PDB entry 4XLS | X-ray diffraction, 4.01 A resolution (low resolution: residue-level contacts below are approximate; hydrogen-bond / salt-bridge calls are withheld) | chains D and E of the 9 polymer chains in the assembly

== Chain D ==
Molecule: DNA-directed RNA polymerase subunit beta'
Source organism: Thermus aquaticus
Notes: EC 2.7.7.6
UniProt: Q9KWU6 (RPOC_THEAQ); residues 1-1524 here = UniProt positions 1-1524
Amino-acid sequence (1524 residues; row label = number of the first residue in the row):
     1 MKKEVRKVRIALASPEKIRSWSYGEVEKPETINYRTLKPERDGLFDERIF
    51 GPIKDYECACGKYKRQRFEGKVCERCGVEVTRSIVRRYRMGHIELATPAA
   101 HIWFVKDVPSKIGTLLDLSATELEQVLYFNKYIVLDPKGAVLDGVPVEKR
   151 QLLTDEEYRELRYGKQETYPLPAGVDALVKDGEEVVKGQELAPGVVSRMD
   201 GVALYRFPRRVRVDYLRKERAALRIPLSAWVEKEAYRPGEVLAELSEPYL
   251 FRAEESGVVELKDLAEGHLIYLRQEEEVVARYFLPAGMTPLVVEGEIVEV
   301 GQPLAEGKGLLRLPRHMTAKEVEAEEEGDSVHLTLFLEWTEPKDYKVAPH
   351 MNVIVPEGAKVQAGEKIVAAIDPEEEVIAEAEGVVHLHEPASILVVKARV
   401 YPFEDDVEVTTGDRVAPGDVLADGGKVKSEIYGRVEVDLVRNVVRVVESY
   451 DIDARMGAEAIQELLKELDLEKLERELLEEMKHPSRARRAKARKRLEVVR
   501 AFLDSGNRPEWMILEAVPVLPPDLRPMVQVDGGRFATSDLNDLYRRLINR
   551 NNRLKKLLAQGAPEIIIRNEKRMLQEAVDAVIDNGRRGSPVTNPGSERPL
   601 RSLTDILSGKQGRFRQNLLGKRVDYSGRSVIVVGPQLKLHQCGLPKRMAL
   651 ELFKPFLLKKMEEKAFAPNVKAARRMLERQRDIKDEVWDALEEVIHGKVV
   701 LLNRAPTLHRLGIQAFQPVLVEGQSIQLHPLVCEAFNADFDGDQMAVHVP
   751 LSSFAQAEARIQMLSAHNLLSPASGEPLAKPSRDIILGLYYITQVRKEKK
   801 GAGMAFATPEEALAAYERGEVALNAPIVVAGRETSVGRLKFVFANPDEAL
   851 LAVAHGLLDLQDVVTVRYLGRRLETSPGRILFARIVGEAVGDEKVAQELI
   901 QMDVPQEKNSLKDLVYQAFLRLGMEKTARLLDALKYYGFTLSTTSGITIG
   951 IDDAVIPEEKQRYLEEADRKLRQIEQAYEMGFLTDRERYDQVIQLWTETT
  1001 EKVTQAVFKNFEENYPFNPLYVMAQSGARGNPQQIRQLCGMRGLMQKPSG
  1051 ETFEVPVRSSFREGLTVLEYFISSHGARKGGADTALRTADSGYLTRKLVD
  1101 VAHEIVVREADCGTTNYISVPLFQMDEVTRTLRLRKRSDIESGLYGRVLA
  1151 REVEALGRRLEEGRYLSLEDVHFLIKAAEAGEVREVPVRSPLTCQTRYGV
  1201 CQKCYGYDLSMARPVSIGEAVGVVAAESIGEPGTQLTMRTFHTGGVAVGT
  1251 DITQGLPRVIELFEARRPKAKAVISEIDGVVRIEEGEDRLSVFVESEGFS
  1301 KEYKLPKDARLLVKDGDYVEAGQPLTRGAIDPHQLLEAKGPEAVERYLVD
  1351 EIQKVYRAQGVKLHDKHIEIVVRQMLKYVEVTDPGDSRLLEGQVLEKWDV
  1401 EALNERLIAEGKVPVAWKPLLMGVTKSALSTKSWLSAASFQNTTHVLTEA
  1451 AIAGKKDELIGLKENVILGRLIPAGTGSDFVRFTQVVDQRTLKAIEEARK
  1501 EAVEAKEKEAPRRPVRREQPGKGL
Disordered / not traced: 1, 1239-1252, 1506-1524
Metal / ion sites: Zn2+ site 1: Cys58, Cys60, Cys73, Cys76; Mg2+: Asp739, Asp741, Asp743; Zn2+ site 2: Cys1112, Cys1194, Cys1201, Cys1204
Swiss-Prot annotation at these positions:
  - binding site (Zn(2+)): Cys58, Cys60, Cys73, Cys76, Cys1112, Cys1194, Cys1201, Cys1204
  - binding site (Mg(2+)): Asp739, Asp741, Asp743

== Chain E ==
Molecule: DNA-directed RNA polymerase subunit omega
Source organism: Thermus aquaticus
Notes: EC 2.7.7.6
UniProt: Q9EVV4 (RPOZ_THEAQ); numbering as in UniProt (aligned over 1-99)
Amino-acid sequence (99 residues; each row starts with the number of its first residue):
     1 MAEPGIDKLFGMVDSKYRLTVVVAKRAQQLLRHRFKNTVLEPEERPKMRT
    51 LEGLYDDPNAVTWAMKELLTGRLFFGENLVPEDRLQKEMERLYPTEEEA
Disordered / not traced: 1, 95-99

== Interface between chain D and chain E ==
Contacting residue pairs (94; chain D residue first):
  Lys638(D) with Ala2(E)
  His640(D) with Ala2(E)
  Asp689(D) with Leu51(E)
  Glu693(D) with Met48(E)
  His696(D) with Met48(E); Asp57(E)
  Gly697(D) with Asn59(E)
  Lys698(D) with Asn59(E)
  Phe754(D) with Ala24(E)
  Gln756(D) with Val61(E)
  Ala757(D) with Thr20(E)
  Glu758(D) with Thr20(E)
  Arg760(D) with Glu3(E); Asn59(E); Val61(E); Thr62(E); Met65(E)
  Ile761(D) with Phe10(E); Leu19(E); Thr20(E); Val23(E)
  Gln762(D) with Lys16(E); Tyr17(E); Thr20(E)
  Ala766(D) with Ala2(E)
  His767(D) with Glu3(E); Ile6(E)
  Gly923(D) with Asp7(E)
  Met924(D) with Asp7(E)
  Glu925(D) with Glu3(E); Pro4(E); Gly5(E); Ile6(E); Asp7(E)
  Met1211(D) with Lys16(E)
  Arg1213(D) with Phe10(E)
  Ser1216(D) with Ser15(E); Lys16(E); Tyr17(E)
  Ile1217(D) with Ser15(E); Tyr17(E)
  Gly1218(D) with Tyr17(E)
  Glu1219(D) with Tyr17(E)
  Gly1475(D) with Tyr17(E)
  Thr1476(D) with Tyr17(E); Thr20(E); Val21(E)
  Phe1480(D) with Asp14(E); Arg18(E); Glu77(E)
  Val1481(D) with Ser15(E); Arg18(E); Val21(E)
  Arg1482(D) with Lys25(E)
  Phe1483(D) with Glu77(E)
  Thr1484(D) with Arg18(E); Val22(E); Lys25(E); Gly76(E)
  Gln1485(D) with Phe74(E); Phe75(E); Gly76(E); Asn78(E); Leu79(E); Val80(E); Glu82(E); Leu85(E)
  Val1486(D) with Val22(E); Arg26(E); Gln29(E); Phe74(E)
  Val1487(D) with Leu73(E); Phe74(E); Leu79(E); Leu85(E)
  Asp1488(D) with Arg26(E); Asn37(E); Leu73(E); Met89(E)
  Gln1489(D) with Arg72(E); Phe74(E)
  Thr1491(D) with Met89(E); Leu92(E); Tyr93(E)
  Leu1492(D) with Phe74(E)
  Ala1494(D) with Glu88(E); Arg91(E); Leu92(E)
  Ile1495(D) with Val80(E); Arg84(E); Leu85(E); Glu88(E)
  Ala1498(D) with Arg84(E); Glu88(E)
Also at the interface, not in a pair above, chain D (51 interface residues in all): Lys664, Ser753, Leu764, Asn768, Ala928, Ser1210, Ala1220, Arg1490, Glu1497
Also at the interface, not in a pair above, chain E (53 interface residues in all): Gly11, Leu31, Val39, Glu52, Tyr55, Pro58, Pro81

== Overview ==
51 residues of chain D and 53 residues of chain E are in contact. Cys58(D), Cys60(D), Cys73(D) and Cys76(D)
coordinate Zn2+ site 1. The Mg2+ site is built by Asp739(D), Asp741(D) and Asp743(D). UniProt lists 8
Zn2+-binding residues and 3 Mg2+-binding residues on chain D.
Chain D is DNA-directed RNA polymerase subunit beta' and chain E is DNA-directed RNA polymerase subunit omega,
both from Thermus aquaticus; the structure, Crystal structure of T. aquaticus transcription initiation complex
with CarD containing upstream fork promoter, was determined by X-ray diffraction (same publication as 4XLR and
4XAX).
